Entry 6CLW (X-ray diffraction, 2.74 A resolution); this record covers chains A and B.

Chain A (and B):
Molecule: O-methyltransferase
Source organism: Streptomyces sp. CB03234
Notes: chain B of this document is another copy of the same molecule, construct and numbering; everything in this record applies to it too
UniProtKB: A0A125SA05 (A0A125SA05_9ACTN); numbering as in UniProt (aligned over 1-344)
Amino-acid sequence (364 residues; each row starts with the number of its first residue; numbers below 1 keep their minus sign (Met-19 is residue -19)):
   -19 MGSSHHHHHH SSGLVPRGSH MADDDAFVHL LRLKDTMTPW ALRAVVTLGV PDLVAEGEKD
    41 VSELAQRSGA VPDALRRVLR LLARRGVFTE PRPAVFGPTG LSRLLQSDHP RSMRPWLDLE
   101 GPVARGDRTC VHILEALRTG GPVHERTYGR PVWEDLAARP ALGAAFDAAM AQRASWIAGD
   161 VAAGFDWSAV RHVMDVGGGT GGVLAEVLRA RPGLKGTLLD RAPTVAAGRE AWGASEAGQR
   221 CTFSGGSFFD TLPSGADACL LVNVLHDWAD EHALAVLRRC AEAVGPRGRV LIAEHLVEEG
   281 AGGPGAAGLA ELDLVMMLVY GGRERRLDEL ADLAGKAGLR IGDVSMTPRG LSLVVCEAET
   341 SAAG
Disordered / not traced: -19 to 0, 340-344 (chain B: -19 to 0, 342-344)
Differences from the reference sequence: initiating methionine (-19); expression tag (-18 to 0)
Reported in the primary citation:
  - catalytic residues: His246, Asp247

Chain A / chain B interface:
Pairs across the interface (135):
  Ala6(A) - Leu81(B)
  Phe7(A) - Leu84(B)  hydrophobic
  His9(A) - Leu81(B)
  Leu10(A) - Leu81(B)
  Leu10(A) - Leu84(B)  hydrophobic
  Leu10(A) - Leu85(B)  hydrophobic
  Leu10(A) - Met93(B)  hydrophobic
  Arg12(A) - Arg12(B)
  Leu13(A) - Pro19(B)
  Leu13(A) - Arg65(B)
  Leu13(A) - Val67(B)  hydrophobic
  Leu13(A) - Leu81(B)  hydrophobic
  Lys14(A) - Pro19(B)
  Lys14(A) - Leu22(B)
  Lys14(A) - Arg23(B)  hydrogen bond (backbone-side chain)
  Lys14(A) - Leu97(B)
  Lys14(A) - Glu291(B)  salt bridge
  Asp15(A) - Pro19(B)
  Asp15(A) - Glu291(B)
  Thr16(A) - Trp20(B)
  Thr16(A) - Arg23(B)  hydrogen bond
  Thr16(A) - Cys110(B)
  Met17(A) - Cys110(B)  hydrophobic
  Met17(A) - Glu291(B)
  Met17(A) - Leu294(B)  hydrophobic
  Met17(A) - Val295(B)  hydrophobic
  Thr18(A) - Leu13(B)
  Pro19(A) - Leu13(B)
  Pro19(A) - Lys14(B)
  Pro19(A) - Asp15(B)
  Trp20(A) - Thr16(B)
  Trp20(A) - Cys110(B)
  Trp20(A) - Val111(B)  hydrophobic
  Trp20(A) - Ile113(B)
  Ala21(A) - Ile113(B)
  Leu22(A) - Lys14(B)
  Arg23(A) - Lys14(B)  hydrogen bond (side chain-backbone)
  Arg23(A) - Thr16(B)
  Ala24(A) - Ile113(B)  hydrophobic
  Ala24(A) - Leu114(B)  hydrophobic
  Ala24(A) - Leu117(B)  hydrophobic
  Thr27(A) - Leu114(B)
  Leu28(A) - Leu117(B)  hydrophobic
  Ala50(A) - Leu117(B)
  Val51(A) - Leu117(B)  hydrogen bond (backbone-backbone)
  Val51(A) - Arg118(B)
  Val51(A) - Thr119(B)
  Val51(A) - Gly120(B)
  Asp53(A) - Arg303(B)  salt bridge
  Ala54(A) - Leu117(B)
  Ala54(A) - Met297(B)  hydrophobic
  Leu55(A) - Leu117(B)
  Arg56(A) - Arg303(B)
  Arg57(A) - Asp293(B)  salt bridge
  Arg57(A) - Leu294(B)
  Arg57(A) - Met297(B)
  Arg57(A) - Gly302(B)  hydrogen bond (side chain-backbone)
  Arg57(A) - Arg303(B)
  Val58(A) - Leu117(B)  hydrophobic
  Val58(A) - Leu294(B)
  Arg60(A) - Val277(B)
  Arg60(A) - Ala290(B)
  Arg60(A) - Asp293(B)  salt bridge
  Leu61(A) - Ala287(B)
  Leu61(A) - Ala290(B)  hydrophobic
  Leu61(A) - Glu291(B)
  Leu61(A) - Leu294(B)  hydrophobic
  Arg64(A) - Gly280(B)
  Arg64(A) - Ala281(B)
  Arg64(A) - Ala286(B)
  Arg64(A) - Ala287(B)
  Arg65(A) - His9(B)
  Arg65(A) - Leu13(B)
  Val67(A) - Leu13(B)  hydrophobic
  Pro73(A) - Glu279(B)
  Leu81(A) - Met1(B)  hydrophobic
  Leu81(A) - Ala6(B)  hydrophobic
  Leu81(A) - His9(B)
  Leu81(A) - Leu10(B)
  Leu84(A) - Asp3(B)
  Leu84(A) - Ala6(B)  hydrophobic
  Leu84(A) - Phe7(B)
  Leu84(A) - Leu10(B)  hydrophobic
  His89(A) - Asp3(B)  salt bridge
  Met93(A) - Leu10(B)  hydrophobic
  Leu97(A) - Lys14(B)
  Leu99(A) - Leu114(B)  hydrophobic
  Arg108(A) - Val111(B)  hydrogen bond (side chain-backbone)
  Cys110(A) - Thr16(B)
  Cys110(A) - Met17(B)  hydrophobic
  Cys110(A) - Trp20(B)  hydrogen bond
  Val111(A) - Trp20(B)  hydrophobic
  Val111(A) - Arg108(B)  hydrogen bond (backbone-side chain)
  Val111(A) - Val111(B)  hydrophobic
  Ile113(A) - Trp20(B)
  Ile113(A) - Ala21(B)
  Ile113(A) - Ala24(B)  hydrophobic
  Leu114(A) - Ala24(B)  hydrophobic
  Leu114(A) - Leu99(B)  hydrophobic
  Ala116(A) - Ala54(B)
  Leu117(A) - Ala24(B)  hydrophobic
  Leu117(A) - Leu28(B)  hydrophobic
  Leu117(A) - Ala50(B)
  Leu117(A) - Val51(B)  hydrogen bond (backbone-backbone)
  Leu117(A) - Ala54(B)
  Leu117(A) - Leu55(B)
  Leu117(A) - Val58(B)  hydrophobic
  Arg118(A) - Val51(B)
  Thr119(A) - Val51(B)
  Gly120(A) - Val51(B)
  Glu279(A) - Pro73(B)
  Ala281(A) - Arg64(B)
  Ala287(A) - Leu61(B)
  Ala287(A) - Arg64(B)
  Ala287(A) - Arg65(B)
  Ala290(A) - Leu61(B)  hydrophobic
  Glu291(A) - Lys14(B)  salt bridge
  Glu291(A) - Asp15(B)
  Glu291(A) - Met17(B)
  Glu291(A) - Leu61(B)
  Glu291(A) - Arg65(B)  salt bridge
  Asp293(A) - Arg57(B)  salt bridge
  Asp293(A) - Arg60(B)  salt bridge
  Leu294(A) - Met17(B)  hydrophobic
  Leu294(A) - Ala21(B)  hydrophobic
  Leu294(A) - Arg57(B)
  Leu294(A) - Val58(B)
  Leu294(A) - Leu61(B)  hydrophobic
  Val295(A) - Met17(B)  hydrophobic
  Met297(A) - Ala54(B)  hydrophobic
  Met297(A) - Arg57(B)
  Gly302(A) - Arg57(B)  hydrogen bond (backbone-side chain)
  Arg303(A) - Asp53(B)  salt bridge
  Arg303(A) - Arg56(B)
  Arg303(A) - Arg57(B)
Also at the interface, not in a pair above, chain A (69 interface residues in all): Leu11, Gly49, Glu70, Gly80, Leu85, Asp107, Gly282, Ala286, Leu298
Also at the interface, not in a pair above, chain B (71 interface residues in all): Leu11, Thr18, Thr27, Gly49, Gly80, Asp107, Ala116, Trp156, Leu298

Overview:
69 residues of chain A face 71 of chain B across their interface, with 10 hydrogen bonds and 10 salt bridges.
Polar pairs include Lys14(A)-Glu291(B), Asp53(A)-Arg303(B) and Arg57(A)-Asp293(B). From the paper: catalytic
residues His246(A) and Asp247(A).
Chain A and chain B are both O-methyltransferase (Streptomyces sp. CB03234); the structure, Crystal structure
of TnmH, was determined by X-ray diffraction together with 6CLX from the same study.
